6F7T - chains A and B of the 3 polymer chains in the assembly; structure by X-ray diffraction, 2.60 A resolution.

== Chain A ==
Name: Fab RY79-90, light chain
From: Mus musculus
Notes: antibody fragment or engineered binder
Amino-acid sequence (218 residues; each row starts with the number of its first residue; note: 1 number in that range is skipped by the numbering (no residue carries it; nothing is unmodelled there); a row labelled like 54A-54D holds insertion residues (54A, then the next letters in order)):
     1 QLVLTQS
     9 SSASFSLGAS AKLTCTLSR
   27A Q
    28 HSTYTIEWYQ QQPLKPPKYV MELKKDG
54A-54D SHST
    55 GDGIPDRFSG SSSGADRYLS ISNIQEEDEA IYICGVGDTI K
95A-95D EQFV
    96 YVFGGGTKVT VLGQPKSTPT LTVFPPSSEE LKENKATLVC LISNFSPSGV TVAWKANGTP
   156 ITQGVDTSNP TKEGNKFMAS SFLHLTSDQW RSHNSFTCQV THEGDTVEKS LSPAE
Not modelled in the structure: 210
Disulfide bonds: Cys-23/Cys-88, Cys-135/Cys-193

== Chain B ==
Name: Fab RY79-90, heavy chain
From: Mus musculus
Notes: antibody fragment or engineered binder
Amino-acid sequence (211 residues; row label = number of the first residue in the row; note: 5 numbers in that range are skipped by the numbering (no residue carries them; nothing is unmodelled there); a row labelled like 82A-82C holds insertion residues (82A, then the next letters in order)):
     1 QVQLQESGPE LKKPGETVKI SCKVSGYPFT NYGMNWVKQA PRKVLKWMGW ID
   52A T
    53 YTGDPTYADD FKGRFAFSLD TSASTAYLQI
82A-82C NNL
    83 KNEDTATYFC ARGT
   102 YWGQGTLVTV SAAKTTAPSV YPLAPVCGDT TGSSVTLGCL VKGYFPEPVT LTWNSGSLSS
   162 GVHTFPAVLQ SDLYTLSSSV TVTSSTWPSQ SITCNVAHPA SSTKVDKKIE P
Disulfide bonds: Cys-22/Cys-92, Cys-140/Cys-195

== Chain A / chain B interface ==
Pairs across the interface (57; chain A residue first):
  Tyr-36(A) / Gly-95(B)
  Tyr-36(A) / Trp-103(B)
  Gln-38(A) / Gln-39(B)  hydrogen bond
  Gln-38(A) / Lys-43(B)
  Gln-39(A) / Lys-43(B)
  Pro-40(A) / Lys-43(B)
  Pro-43(A) / Phe-91(B)  hydrophobic
  Pro-43(A) / Gly-104(B)
  Pro-44(A) / Leu-45(B)  hydrophobic
  Pro-44(A) / Phe-91(B)
  Pro-44(A) / Trp-103(B)  hydrophobic
  Tyr-46(A) / Thr-96(B)
  Ile-87(A) / Leu-45(B)  hydrophobic
  Gln-95B(A) / Thr-58(B)
  Phe-95C(A) / Trp-47(B)
  Phe-95C(A) / Trp-50(B)
  Phe-95C(A) / Thr-58(B)
  Val-95D(A) / Trp-47(B)  hydrophobic
  Tyr-96(A) / Trp-47(B)
  Phe-98(A) / Val-37(B)  hydrophobic
  Phe-98(A) / Leu-45(B)
  Phe-98(A) / Trp-47(B)
  Phe-119(A) / Leu-124(B)  hydrophobic
  Phe-119(A) / Thr-137(B)
  Phe-119(A) / Gly-139(B)
  Pro-120(A) / Ala-125(B)
  Pro-120(A) / Val-127(B)  hydrophobic
  Ser-122(A) / Tyr-122(B)
  Ser-122(A) / Pro-123(B)
  Glu-124(A) / Pro-123(B)
  Glu-124(A) / Lys-208(B)  salt bridge
  Glu-125(A) / Tyr-122(B)
  Glu-128(A) / Tyr-122(B)  hydrogen bond
  Thr-132(A) / Leu-141(B)
  Thr-132(A) / Lys-143(B)
  Val-134(A) / Leu-141(B)  hydrophobic
  Leu-136(A) / Phe-166(B)  hydrophobic
  Leu-136(A) / Ser-178(B)
  Leu-136(A) / Ser-180(B)
  Ile-137(A) / Phe-166(B)
  Asp-161(A) / Val-169(B)
  Asp-161(A) / Gln-171(B)
  Thr-166(A) / Pro-167(B)
  Glu-168(A) / Thr-165(B)
  Met-173(A) / His-164(B)
  Met-173(A) / Thr-165(B)
  Met-173(A) / Phe-166(B)  hydrophobic
  Ala-174(A) / Phe-166(B)
  Phe-177(A) / Leu-141(B)  hydrophobic
  Phe-177(A) / Val-169(B)  hydrophobic
  Phe-177(A) / Thr-176(B)
  Phe-177(A) / Ser-178(B)
  His-179(A) / Lys-143(B)
  His-179(A) / Gln-171(B)
  Ser-207(A) / Val-127(B)
  Ser-207(A) / Cys-128(B)
  Ala-209(A) / Cys-128(B)
Also at the interface, not in a pair above, chain A (42 interface residues in all): Asp-56, Ile-85, Gly-100, Thr-117, Lys-130, Ser-138, Thr-162, Ser-163, Ser-175, Leu-206
Also at the interface, not in a pair above, chain B (41 interface residues in all): Asn-35, Val-44, Lys-46, Tyr-102, Gln-105, Val-121, Leu-138, Leu-170, Leu-177

== Summary ==
The interface between chain A and chain B involves 42 residues on one side and 41 on the other, with 2
hydrogen bonds and 1 salt bridge. Among the polar pairs are Glu-124(A)/Lys-208(B), Gln-38(A)/Gln-39(B) and
Glu-128(A)/Tyr-122(B).
Chain A is Fab RY79-90, light chain and chain B is Fab RY79-90, heavy chain, both from Mus musculus; the
structure, Crystal Structure of an Fab fragment in complex with a peptide from Bacillus subtilis RNase Y, was
determined by X-ray diffraction.
